Entry 7LVU (X-ray diffraction, 1.94 A resolution); this record covers chain A.

[Chain A]
Name: F-VHH-Cl184
From: Lama glama
Notes: antibody fragment or engineered binder
Sequence (152 residues; each row starts with the number of its first residue; a row labelled like 82a-82c holds insertion residues (82a, then the next letters in order); numbers below 1 keep their minus sign (Met-22 is residue -22)):
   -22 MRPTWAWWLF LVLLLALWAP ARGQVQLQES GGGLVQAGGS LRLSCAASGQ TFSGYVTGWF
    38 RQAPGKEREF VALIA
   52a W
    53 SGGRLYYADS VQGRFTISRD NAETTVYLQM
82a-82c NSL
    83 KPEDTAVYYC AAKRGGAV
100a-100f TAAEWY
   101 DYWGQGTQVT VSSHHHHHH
Disordered / not traced: -22 to 1, 114-119
Disulfides: Cys22-Cys92

[In short]
Chain A is F-VHH-Cl184 (Lama glama); the structure, Structure of RSV F-directed VHH Cl184, was determined by
X-ray diffraction together with 7LVW from the same study.
